Entry 3Q6T (X-ray diffraction, 2.93 A resolution); this record covers chain A.

Chain A:
Name: 43.2 kDa salivary protein
Organism: Lutzomyia longipalpis
Reference sequence: Q5WPU9 (Q5WPU9_LUTLO); residues 1-381 here correspond to UniProt positions 19-399 (UniProt number = residue number + 18)
Amino-acid sequence (381 residues; numbered 1 to 381; the number before each row is that of its first residue):
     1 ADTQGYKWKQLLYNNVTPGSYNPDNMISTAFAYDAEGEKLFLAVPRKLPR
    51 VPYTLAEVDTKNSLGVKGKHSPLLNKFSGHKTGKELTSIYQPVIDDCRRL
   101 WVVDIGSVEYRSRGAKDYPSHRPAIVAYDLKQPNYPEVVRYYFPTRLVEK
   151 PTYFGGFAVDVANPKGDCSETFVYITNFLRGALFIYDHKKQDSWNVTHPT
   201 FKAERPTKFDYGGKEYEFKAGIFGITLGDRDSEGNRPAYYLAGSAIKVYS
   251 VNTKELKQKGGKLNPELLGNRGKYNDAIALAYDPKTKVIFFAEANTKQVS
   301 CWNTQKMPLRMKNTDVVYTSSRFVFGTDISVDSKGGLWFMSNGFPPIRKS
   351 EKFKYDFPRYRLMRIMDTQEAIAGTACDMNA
Swiss-Prot annotation at these positions:
  - binding site (serotonin): Thr-327, Asn-342, Phe-344
  - glycosylation: Asn-195 (N-linked (GlcNAc...) asparagine)
Cystine bridges: Cys-301/Cys-377
From the paper describing this entry:
  - contacts within the chain: Cys-97/Cys-168
  - mutagenesis - N342A: abolished binding to epinephrine
  - mutagenesis - T327A: decreased binding to epinephrine
  - mutagenesis - T327A: decreased binding to dopamine

In short:
From UniProt: 3 serotonin-binding residues. The paper reports that N342A abolishes binding to epinephrine;
contacts within the chain involving Cys-97, Cys-168 and Cys-301 among others.
Chain A is 43.2 kDa salivary protein (Lutzomyia longipalpis); the structure, Salivary protein from Lutzomyia
longipalpis, Ligand free, was determined by X-ray diffraction together with 3Q6K and 3Q6P from the same study.
